Entry 1ECD (X-ray diffraction, 1.40 A resolution); this record covers chain A.

[Chain A]
Name: Erythrocruorin (aquo met)
Organism: Chironomus thummi thummi
UniProtKB: P02229 (GLB3_CHITH); residues 1-136 here correspond to UniProt positions 16-151 (UniProt number = residue number + 15)
Sequence (136 residues; numbered 1 to 136; the number before each row is that of its first residue):
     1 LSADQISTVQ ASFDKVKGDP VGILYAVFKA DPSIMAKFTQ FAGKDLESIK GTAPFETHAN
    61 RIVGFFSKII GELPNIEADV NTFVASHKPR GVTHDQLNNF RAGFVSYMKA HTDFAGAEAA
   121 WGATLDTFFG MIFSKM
Curated features (UniProtKB/Swiss-Prot):
  - binding site (heme b): His-58, His-87
Ion coordination: heme Fe near His-87 (its only coordinating residue here)
Ligand contacts: heme (HEM): Ile-34, Lys-37, Phe-38, His-58, Arg-61, Ile-62, Phe-65, Phe-66, Phe-83, Ser-86, His-87, Arg-90, Val-92, Gln-96, Leu-97, Phe-100

[Summary]
Ligands of chain A: heme. Curated annotation (UniProt) lists heme b-binding residues His-58 and His-87.
Chain A is Erythrocruorin (aquo met) (Chironomus thummi thummi); the structure, Structure of erythrocruorin in
different ligand states refined at 1.4 angstroms resolution, was determined by X-ray diffraction together with
1ECA, 1ECN and 1ECO from the same study.
